9CFL - chains A and B of the 4 polymer chains in the assembly; structure by electron microscopy, 2.30 A resolution.

== Chain A ==
Molecule: Transport permease protein
Organism: Staphylococcus aureus
Reference sequence: A0A0H2XIF1 (A0A0H2XIF1_STAA3); numbering as in UniProt (aligned over 1-270)
Chain sequence (296 residues; each row starts with the number of its first residue; numbers below 1 keep their minus sign (Met-25 is residue -25)):
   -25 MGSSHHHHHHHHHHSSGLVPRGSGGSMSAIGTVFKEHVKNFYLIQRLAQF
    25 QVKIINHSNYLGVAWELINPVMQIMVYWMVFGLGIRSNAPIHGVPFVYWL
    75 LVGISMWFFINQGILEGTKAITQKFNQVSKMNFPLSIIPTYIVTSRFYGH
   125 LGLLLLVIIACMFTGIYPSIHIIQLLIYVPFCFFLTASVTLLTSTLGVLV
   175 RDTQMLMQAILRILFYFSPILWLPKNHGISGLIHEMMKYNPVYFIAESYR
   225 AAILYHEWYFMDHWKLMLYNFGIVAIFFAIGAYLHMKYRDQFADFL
Unresolved in the structure: -25 to 0
Differences from the reference sequence: initiating methionine (-25); expression tag (-24 to 0)
Residues lining bound ligands:
  - Lauryl Maltose Neopentyl Glycol (AV0), molecule 1: Val54, Gly58, Ile59, Tyr190, Phe191, Trp196, Pro198, Asn200, His201, Gly202, Ile207
  - Lauryl Maltose Neopentyl Glycol (AV0), molecule 2: Leu170, Leu173, Val174, Asp176, Leu258, Lys261, Tyr262, Gln265, Asp268, Phe269
From the paper describing this entry:
  - self-association interface (contacts with another copy of this molecule): Tyr51, Phe55, Phe189, Tyr190

== Chain B ==
Molecule: Teichoic acids export ATP-binding protein TagH
Organism: Staphylococcus aureus
Notes: EC 7.5.2.4
Reference sequence: Q2FJ01 (TAGH_STAA3); residue numbers follow UniProt; this construct covers 1-264
Chain sequence (264 residues; row label = number of the first residue in the row):
     1 MNVSVNIKNVTKEYRIYRTNKERMKDALIPKHKNKTFFALDDISLKAYEG
    51 DVIGLVGINGSGKSTLSNIIGGSLSPTVGKVDRNGEVSVIAISAGLSGQL
   101 TGIENIEFKMLCMGFKRKEIKAMTPKIIEFSELGEFIYQPVKKYSSGMRA
   151 KLGFSINITVNPDILVIDEALSVGDQTFAQKCLDKIYEFKEQNKTIFFVS
   201 HNLGQVRQFCTKIAWIEGGKLKDYGELDDVLPKYEAFLNDFKKKSKAEQK
   251 EFRNKLDESRFVIK
Bound ions: Mg2+: Ser64 (together with ATP-gamma-S)
Residues lining bound ligands:
  - ATP-gamma-S (AGS; phosphothiophosphoric acid-adenylate ester), molecule 1: Tyr14, Ile16, Phe37, Ala39, Ile58, Asn59, Gly60, Ser61, Gly62, Lys63, Ser64, Thr65, Glu169, His201, Arg260
  - ATP-gamma-S (AGS), molecule 2: Phe136, Lys143, Tyr144, Ser145, Ser146, Gly147, Met148
  - Lauryl Maltose Neopentyl Glycol (AV0): Lys12, Glu13, Tyr14, Arg15, Met24, Ala27, Leu28, Thr77
Swiss-Prot annotation at these positions:
  - binding site (ATP): Gly57 to Ser64
From the paper describing this entry:
  - binding site for ATP-gamma-S: Tyr14, His201
  - Mg2+ coordination: Ser64
  - catalytic residues: Glu169 (proposed by the authors, not directly observed)
  - contacts within the chain: Ile92-Val173 (hydrophobic contact), Phe154-Val173 (hydrophobic contact), Val173-Phe178 (hydrophobic contact)
  - catalytic residues: Val173
  - self-association interface (contacts with another copy of this molecule); pairs are residue here / residue on that copy: Asp175-Asn59 (hydrogen bond)

== Chain A / chain B interface ==
Contacting residue pairs (31; chain A residue first):
  Tyr16(A) - Glu107(B)
  Tyr16(A) - Arg117(B)
  Leu17(A) - Leu111(B)  hydrophobic
  Arg20(A) - Glu107(B)  salt bridge
  Arg20(A) - Leu111(B)
  Leu21(A) - Phe108(B)  hydrophobic
  Phe24(A) - Leu100(B)  hydrophobic
  Phe24(A) - Glu104(B)
  Phe24(A) - Glu107(B)
  Phe24(A) - Phe108(B)  hydrophobic
  Lys27(A) - Glu104(B)  salt bridge
  Ile28(A) - Ser97(B)
  Ile28(A) - Gln99(B)
  Ile28(A) - Leu100(B)  hydrophobic
  His31(A) - Gln99(B)  hydrogen bond (side chain-backbone)
  His31(A) - Pro140(B)
  His31(A) - Lys142(B)
  Gln101(A) - Ala94(B)
  Gln101(A) - Phe108(B)
  Ser103(A) - Ser73(B)
  Lys104(A) - Asn68(B)
  Lys104(A) - Ser73(B)
  Lys104(A) - Val89(B)
  Met105(A) - Lys109(B)
  Met105(A) - Cys112(B)
  Phe107(A) - Cys112(B)
  Asp264(A) - Ser75(B)
  Ala267(A) - Ser73(B)
  Ala267(A) - Leu74(B)  hydrophobic
  Asp268(A) - Lys12(B)  salt bridge
  Asp268(A) - Leu74(B)
Also at the interface, not in a pair above, chain A (19 interface residues in all): Phe99, Val102, Asn106
Also at the interface, not in a pair above, chain B (21 interface residues in all): Gly95, Met113
The authors on this interface:
  - interface residues, chain A: His31(A)

== Summary ==
The interface between chain A and chain B involves 19 residues on one side and 21 on the other; the contacts
include 1 hydrogen bond and 3 salt bridges. Polar pairs include Arg20(A)-Glu107(B), Lys27(A)-Glu104(B) and
Asp268(A)-Lys12(B). From the paper: catalytic residues Glu169(B) and Val173(B); a binding site for ATP-gamma-S
at Tyr14(B) and His201(B).
Here chain A is Transport permease protein and chain B is Teichoic acids export ATP-binding protein TagH, both
from Staphylococcus aureus. Entry 9CFL (Cryo-EM structure of S. aureus TarGH in complex with ATP-gamma-S) was
determined by electron microscopy together with 9CFP, 9MHD, 9MHU and 9MHZ from the same study.
